Entry 5N0A (X-ray diffraction, 3.90 A resolution); this record covers chains A and H of the 6 polymer chains in the assembly.

Chain A:
Molecule: Envelope Glycoprotein E
Organism: Dengue virus 2
Reference sequence: Q68Y26 (Q68Y26_9FLAV); residues 1-395 here correspond to UniProt positions 281-675 (UniProt number = residue number + 280)
Amino-acid sequence (430 residues; row label = number of the first residue in the row):
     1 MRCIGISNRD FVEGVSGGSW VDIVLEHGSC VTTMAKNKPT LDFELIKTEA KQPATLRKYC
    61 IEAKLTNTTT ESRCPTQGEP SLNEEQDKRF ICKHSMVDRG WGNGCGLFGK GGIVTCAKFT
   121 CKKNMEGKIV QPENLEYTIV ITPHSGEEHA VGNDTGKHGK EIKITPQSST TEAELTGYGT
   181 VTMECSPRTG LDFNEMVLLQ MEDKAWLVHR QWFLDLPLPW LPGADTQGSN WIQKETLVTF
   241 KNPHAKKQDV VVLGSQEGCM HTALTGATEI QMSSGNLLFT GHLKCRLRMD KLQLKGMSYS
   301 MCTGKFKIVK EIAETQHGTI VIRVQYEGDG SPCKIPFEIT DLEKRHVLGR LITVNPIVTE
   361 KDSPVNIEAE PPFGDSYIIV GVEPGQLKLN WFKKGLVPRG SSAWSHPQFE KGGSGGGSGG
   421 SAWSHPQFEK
Unresolved in the structure: 15-19, 272-276, 340-349, 394-430
Sequence notes: conflict Lys-118 (Met398 in Q68Y26); engineered mutation Cys-259 (Ala539 in Q68Y26); expression tag (396-430)
Cystine bridges: Cys-3/Cys-30, Cys-60/Cys-121, Cys-74/Cys-105, Cys-92/Cys-116, Cys-185/Cys-285, Cys-302/Cys-333
Covalently attached groups: glycan linked to Asn-153
Reported in the primary citation:
  - mutagenesis - A259C (93 kDa): increased stability
  - mutagenesis - A259C: increased binding to anti-EDE1 and anti-EDE2 antibodies
  - mutagenesis - A259C: unchanged binding to anti-FLE mAbs

Chain H:
Molecule: Broadly neutralizing human antibody EDE2 A11 heavy chain
Organism: Homo sapiens
Notes: antibody fragment or engineered binder
Amino-acid sequence (283 residues; row label = number of the first residue in the row; a row labelled like 82A-82C holds insertion residues (82A, then the next letters in order)):
     1 EVQLVESGGG LVRPGGSLRL SCAASGFSYS NHWMHWVRQA PGKGLVWVSR IN
   52A S
    53 DGSTRNYADF VKGRFTISRD NAENTLYLEM
82A-82C NSL
    83 TADDTAVYYC VRDGVRFY
100A-100P YDSTGYYPDSFFKYGM
   101 DVWGQGTTVT VSSASTKGPS VFPLAPSSKS TSGGTAALGC LVKDYFPEPV TVSWNSGALT
   161 SGVHTFPAVL QSSGLYSLSS VVTVPSSSLG TQTYICNVNH KPSNTKVDKR VEPKSCDKTH
   221 TCPPCPLEDD DDKAGWSHPQ FEKGGGSGGG SGGGSWSHPQ FEK
Unresolved in the structure: 1, 113-263
Cystine bridges: Cys-22/Cys-92

Interface between chain A and chain H:
Contacting residue pairs (20; chain A residue first):
  Thr-68(A) / Ser-55(H)
  Thr-70(A) / Pro-100H(H)
  Glu-71(A) / Ser-100J(H)  hydrogen bond
  Ser-72(A) / Asp-100I(H)  hydrogen bond
  Val-97(A) / Tyr-100G(H)  hydrophobic
  Asp-98(A) / Tyr-100G(H)  hydrogen bond (backbone-side chain)
  Arg-99(A) / Tyr-100G(H)
  Arg-99(A) / Asp-100I(H)  salt bridge
  Trp-101(A) / Tyr-100A(H)
  Gly-102(A) / Tyr-100A(H)
  Gly-102(A) / Asp-100B(H)
  Gly-102(A) / Ser-100C(H)  hydrogen bond (backbone-backbone)
  Asn-103(A) / Tyr-100A(H)
  Asn-103(A) / Asp-100B(H)
  Asn-103(A) / Thr-100D(H)
  Asn-103(A) / Tyr-100G(H)
  Gly-104(A) / Tyr-100A(H)  hydrogen bond (backbone-backbone)
  Lys-246(A) / Tyr-100G(H)  hydrogen bond (backbone-side chain)
  Lys-247(A) / Asp-53(H)  salt bridge
  Lys-247(A) / Tyr-100F(H)
Also at the interface, not in a pair above, chain A (16 interface residues in all): Arg-73, Ile-113, Gln-248
Also at the interface, not in a pair above, chain H (12 interface residues in all): Arg-98

In short:
16 residues of chain A and 12 residues of chain H are in contact, with 6 hydrogen bonds and 2 salt bridges.
Polar pairs include Arg-99(A)/Asp-100I(H), Lys-247(A)/Asp-53(H) and Glu-71(A)/Ser-100J(H). From the paper:
A259C of chain A increases stability; A259C of chain A increases binding to anti-EDE1 and anti-EDE2
antibodies.
Chain A is Envelope Glycoprotein E (Dengue virus 2) and chain H is Broadly neutralizing human antibody EDE2
A11 heavy chain (Homo sapiens); the structure, Crystal structure of A259C covalently linked dengue 2 virus
envelope glycoprotein dimer in complex with the ..., was determined by X-ray diffraction together with 5N09
from the same study.
